Entry 7UCG (electron microscopy, 3.50 A resolution); this record covers chains A and I of the 18 polymer chains in the assembly.

Chain A:
Protein: Envelope glycoprotein gp41
From: Human immunodeficiency virus 1
Notes: engineered mutation(s): Env mimic
UniProtKB: Q202J5 (Q202J5_9HIV1); residues 514-664 here correspond to UniProt positions 509-659 (UniProt number = residue number - 5)
Chain sequence (153 residues; row label = number of the first residue in the row):
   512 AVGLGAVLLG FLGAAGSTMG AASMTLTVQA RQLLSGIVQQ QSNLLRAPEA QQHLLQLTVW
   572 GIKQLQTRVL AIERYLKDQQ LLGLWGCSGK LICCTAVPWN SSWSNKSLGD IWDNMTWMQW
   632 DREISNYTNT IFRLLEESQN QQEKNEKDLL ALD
Not modelled in the structure: 512-520, 559-568
Differences from the reference sequence: expression tag (512-513); conflict Met535 (Ile530 in Q202J5), Pro559 (Ile554 in Q202J5), Cys605 (Ala600 in Q202J5), Glu648 (Asp643 in Q202J5)
Disulfides: Cys598-Cys604

Chain I:
Protein: Envelope glycoprotein gp160
From: Human immunodeficiency virus 1
UniProtKB: Q202J5 (Q202J5_9HIV1); the construct lacks a stretch of the UniProt sequence and is renumbered around it, so the offset changes along the chain: 27-184 = UniProt 28-185; 190-309 = UniProt 195-314; 312-321 = UniProt 315-324; 322-394 = UniProt 326-398; 1 more segments
Chain sequence (507 residues; numbered -4 to 505 plus 10 insertion-coded residues; 13 numbers in that range are skipped by the numbering (no residue carries them; nothing is unmodelled there); the number before each row is that of its first residue; a row labelled like 184A-184I holds insertion residues (184A, then the next letters in order); numbers below 1 keep their minus sign (Met-4 is residue -4)):
    -4 MDAMKRGLCC VLLLCGAVFV SPSQEIHARF RRGAENLDLW VTVYYGVPVW KEAKTTLFCA
    56 SDAKAYDKEV RNVWATHACV PTDPNPQEIV LENVTENFNM WKNDMVDQMH EDIISLWDQS
   116 LKPCVKLTPL CVTLNCKNVN ISANANATAT LNSSMNGEIK NCSFNTTTEL RDKKQKVYAL
   176 FYKPDVVPL
184A-184I NGGEHNETG
   190 EYILINCNSS TITQACPKVS FDPIPIHYCA PAGYAILKCN NKTFNGTGPC NNVSTVQCTH
   250 GIKPVVSTQL LLNGSLAEEE IIVRSENLTN NIKTIIVHLN KSVEINCTRP NNNTRKSVRI
   312 GPGQWFYATG
  321A E
   322 IIGDIREAHC NISRETWNST LIQVKEKLRE HYNKTIKFEP SSGGDLEVTT HSFNCRGEFF
   382 YCNTTKLFNE TKL
   401 FNESEYVDNK TIILPCRIKQ IINMWQEVGR AMYAPPIEGN ITCKSNITGL LLTWDGGENS
   461 TEGVFRPGGG NMKDNWRSEL YKYKVVEIKP LGVAPTKCKR KVVGR
Not modelled in the structure: -4 to 32, 136-151, 184A-184I, 401-408, 505
Differences from the reference sequence: initiating methionine (-4); expression tag (-3 to 26); conflict Gly28 (Val29 in Q202J5), Ala29 (Val30 in Q202J5), Glu30 (Gly31 in Q202J5), Arg66 (His67 in Q202J5), Asn295 (Lys300 in Q202J5), Trp316 (Thr319 in Q202J5), Asn384 (Asp388 in Q202J5), Cys498 (Ser496 in Q202J5)
Disulfides: Cys54-Cys74, Cys119-Cys205, Cys126-Cys196, Cys131-Cys157, Cys218-Cys247, Cys228-Cys239, Cys296-Cys331, Cys376-Cys443, Cys383-Cys416
Covalent attachments: N-acetylglucosamine (NAG) linked to Asn88, Asn156, Asn160, Asn197, Asn234, Asn241, Asn276, Asn295, Asn301, Asn339, Asn384, Asn390, Asn446; glycan linked to Asn262, Asn332

How chain A and chain I interact:
Disulfides between the chains: Cys605(A)-Cys498(I)
Contacting residue pairs - 125 pairs, chain A then chain I:
  Gly521(A) - Ile84(I)
  Phe522(A) - Ile84(I)
  Phe522(A) - Ala224(I)  hydrophobic
  Phe522(A) - Thr244(I)
  Phe522(A) - Ile488(I)  hydrophobic
  Leu523(A) - Pro43(I)  hydrophobic
  Leu523(A) - Trp45(I)  hydrophobic
  Leu523(A) - Leu86(I)
  Gly524(A) - Leu86(I)
  Ala525(A) - Pro43(I)
  Ala526(A) - Pro43(I)  hydrophobic
  Ala526(A) - Trp45(I)  hydrophobic
  Gly527(A) - Glu87(I)
  Gly527(A) - Asn88(I)
  Leu537(A) - Tyr39(I)  hydrophobic
  Leu537(A) - Tyr40(I)
  Leu537(A) - Gly41(I)
  Gln540(A) - Gly41(I)  hydrogen bond (side chain-backbone)
  Gln543(A) - Ala221(I)
  Gln543(A) - Gly222(I)  hydrogen bond (backbone-backbone)
  Leu544(A) - Tyr40(I)
  Leu544(A) - Ala221(I)
  Leu544(A) - Gly222(I)  hydrogen bond (backbone-backbone)
  Leu544(A) - Pro490(I)  hydrophobic
  Leu545(A) - Ala221(I)
  Gln550(A) - Gln246(I)
  Gln551(A) - Phe53(I)
  Gln551(A) - Val75(I)
  Asn554(A) - Val75(I)
  Arg557(A) - His72(I)  hydrogen bond (side chain-backbone)
  Arg557(A) - Pro76(I)
  Ala558(A) - His72(I)  hydrogen bond (backbone-side chain)
  Thr569(A) - Thr71(I)  hydrogen bond
  Thr569(A) - Ala73(I)
  Thr569(A) - Gln114(I)  hydrogen bond
  Val570(A) - Leu111(I)  hydrophobic
  Val570(A) - Gln114(I)  hydrogen bond (backbone-side chain)
  Trp571(A) - Cys54(I)  hydrophobic
  Trp571(A) - Trp69(I)  hydrogen bond (side chain-backbone)
  Trp571(A) - Ala70(I)  hydrogen bond (side chain-backbone)
  Trp571(A) - Thr71(I)
  Trp571(A) - Ala73(I)
  Trp571(A) - Asp107(I)
  Trp571(A) - Leu111(I)
  Trp571(A) - Tyr217(I)
  Lys574(A) - Thr51(I)
  Lys574(A) - Leu52(I)
  Lys574(A) - Asp107(I)  salt bridge
  Gln575(A) - Phe53(I)
  Thr578(A) - Thr51(I)
  Thr578(A) - Leu52(I)
  Thr578(A) - Pro220(I)
  Leu581(A) - Thr50(I)
  Leu581(A) - Tyr223(I)
  Ala582(A) - Ala221(I)
  Arg585(A) - Tyr223(I)
  Arg585(A) - Glu487(I)  salt bridge
  Arg585(A) - Ile488(I)  hydrogen bond (side chain-backbone)
  Tyr586(A) - Tyr40(I)
  Asp589(A) - Tyr40(I)
  Asp589(A) - Pro490(I)
  Asp589(A) - Leu491(I)
  Gln590(A) - Tyr40(I)
  Leu592(A) - Leu491(I)  hydrophobic
  Leu593(A) - Val38(I)  hydrophobic
  Leu593(A) - Tyr40(I)  hydrophobic
  Trp596(A) - Val38(I)  hydrophobic
  Trp596(A) - Leu491(I)  hydrophobic
  Trp596(A) - Arg500(I)
  Gly597(A) - Arg500(I)
  Cys598(A) - Arg500(I)
  Leu602(A) - Val38(I)
  Leu602(A) - Tyr39(I)
  Leu602(A) - Tyr40(I)  hydrogen bond (backbone-backbone)
  Ile603(A) - Thr37(I)
  Ile603(A) - Val38(I)
  Ile603(A) - Tyr39(I)  hydrophobic
  Cys604(A) - Thr37(I)
  Cys604(A) - Val38(I)  hydrophobic
  Cys605(A) - Thr37(I)
  Cys605(A) - Cys498(I)  disulfide
  Cys605(A) - Lys499(I)
  Cys605(A) - Arg500(I)  hydrogen bond (backbone-side chain)
  Thr606(A) - Trp35(I)
  Thr606(A) - Val36(I)  hydrogen bond (side chain-backbone)
  Thr606(A) - Lys499(I)
  Thr606(A) - Arg500(I)  hydrogen bond (backbone-backbone)
  Ala607(A) - Trp35(I)
  Val608(A) - Trp35(I)
  Val608(A) - Val36(I)  hydrophobic
  Pro609(A) - Leu34(I)
  Pro609(A) - Trp35(I)
  Trp610(A) - Leu34(I)  hydrogen bond (backbone-backbone)
  Trp610(A) - Val36(I)  hydrophobic
  Trp610(A) - Val493(I)  hydrophobic
  Trp610(A) - Ala494(I)
  Trp610(A) - Pro495(I)
  Leu619(A) - Leu34(I)  hydrophobic
  Leu619(A) - Pro495(I)
  Leu619(A) - Thr496(I)
  Leu619(A) - Lys497(I)
  Ile622(A) - Pro495(I)  hydrophobic
  Trp623(A) - Tyr39(I)
  Trp623(A) - Ala494(I)  hydrophobic
  Trp623(A) - Pro495(I)  hydrogen bond (side chain-backbone)
  Trp623(A) - Thr496(I)
  Trp628(A) - Tyr39(I)  hydrophobic
  Trp628(A) - Val42(I)  hydrophobic
  Trp628(A) - Pro43(I)
  Trp628(A) - Val44(I)
  Trp628(A) - Ala494(I)  hydrophobic
  Met629(A) - Val44(I)  hydrophobic
  Met629(A) - Trp45(I)
  Trp631(A) - Val493(I)  hydrogen bond (side chain-backbone)
  Trp631(A) - Ala494(I)
  Trp631(A) - Pro495(I)
  Asp632(A) - Val44(I)
  Asp632(A) - Lys46(I)  salt bridge
  Ile635(A) - Val493(I)
  Phe643(A) - Val493(I)  hydrophobic
  Leu646(A) - Val36(I)  hydrophobic
  Glu654(A) - Arg500(I)  salt bridge
  Glu654(A) - Val503(I)
  Lys658(A) - Val503(I)
  Leu661(A) - Val503(I)
Also at the interface, not in a pair above, chain A (66 interface residues in all): Met530, Ala533, Ser534, Ser546, Gly547, Ser553, Trp614, Ile642, Gln650, Glu657
Also at the interface, not in a pair above, chain I (60 interface residues in all): Cys74, Val89, Gln103, Ser110, Leu226, Lys489, Gly492

Summary:
The interface between chain A and chain I involves 66 residues on one side and 60 on the other; the contacts
include 1 disulfide bond, 18 hydrogen bonds and 4 salt bridges. Among the polar pairs are Lys574(A)-Asp107(I),
Arg585(A)-Glu487(I) and Asp632(A)-Lys46(I).
Here chain A is Envelope glycoprotein gp41 and chain I is Envelope glycoprotein gp160, both from Human
immunodeficiency virus 1. Entry 7UCG (Structure of the DU422 SOSIP.664 trimer in complex with neutralizing
antibody Fab fragments 10-1074 and BG24) was determined by electron microscopy (same publication as 7UCE and
7UCF).
